5H5I - chain A; structure by X-ray diffraction, 1.90 A resolution.

# Chain A
Protein: Cell division protein FtsZ
Source organism: Staphylococcus aureus (strain MRSA252)
UniProtKB: Q6GHP9 (FTSZ_STAAR); residue numbers follow UniProt; this construct covers 12-316
Chain sequence (308 residues; numbered 9 to 316; the number before each row is that of its first residue):
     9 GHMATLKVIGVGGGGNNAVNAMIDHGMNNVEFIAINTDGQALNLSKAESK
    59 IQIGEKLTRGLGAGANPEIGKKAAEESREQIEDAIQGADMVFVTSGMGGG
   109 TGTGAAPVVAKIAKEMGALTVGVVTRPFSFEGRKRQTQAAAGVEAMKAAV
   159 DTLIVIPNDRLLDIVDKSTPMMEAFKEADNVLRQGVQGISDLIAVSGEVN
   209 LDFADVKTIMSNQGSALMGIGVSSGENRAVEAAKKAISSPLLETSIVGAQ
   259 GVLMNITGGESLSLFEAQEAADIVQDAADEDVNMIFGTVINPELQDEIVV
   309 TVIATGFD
Unresolved in the structure: 9-10, 316
Sequence notes: expression tag (9-11); engineered mutation Ala29 (Arg in Q6GHP9)
UniProt features mapped onto this chain:
  - binding site (GTP): Gly21 to Asn25, Gly108 to Gly110, Glu139, Arg143, Asp187
Small-molecule neighbours: GDP (guanosine-5'-diphosphate): Gly20, Gly21, Gly22, Asn25, Ala26, Gly104, Met105, Gly107, Gly108, Thr109, Gly110, Thr111, Pro135, Phe136, Glu139, Arg143, Asn166, Phe183, Ala186, Asp187, Leu190

# In short
Bound to chain A: GDP. UniProt lists 11 GTP-binding residues.
Chain A is Cell division protein FtsZ (Staphylococcus aureus (strain MRSA252)); the structure, Staphylococcus
aureus FtsZ-GDP R29A mutant in R state, was determined by X-ray diffraction, deposited together with 5H5G and
5H5H.
